8JD3 - chains 2 and 3 of the 5 polymer chains in the assembly; structure by electron microscopy, 3.30 A resolution.

[Chain 2]
Molecule: Metabotropic glutamate receptor 2
Source organism: Homo sapiens
UniProt: Q14416 (GRM2_HUMAN); residues 19-872 here = UniProt positions 19-872
Sequence (870 residues; numbered 9 to 878; the number before each row is that of its first residue):
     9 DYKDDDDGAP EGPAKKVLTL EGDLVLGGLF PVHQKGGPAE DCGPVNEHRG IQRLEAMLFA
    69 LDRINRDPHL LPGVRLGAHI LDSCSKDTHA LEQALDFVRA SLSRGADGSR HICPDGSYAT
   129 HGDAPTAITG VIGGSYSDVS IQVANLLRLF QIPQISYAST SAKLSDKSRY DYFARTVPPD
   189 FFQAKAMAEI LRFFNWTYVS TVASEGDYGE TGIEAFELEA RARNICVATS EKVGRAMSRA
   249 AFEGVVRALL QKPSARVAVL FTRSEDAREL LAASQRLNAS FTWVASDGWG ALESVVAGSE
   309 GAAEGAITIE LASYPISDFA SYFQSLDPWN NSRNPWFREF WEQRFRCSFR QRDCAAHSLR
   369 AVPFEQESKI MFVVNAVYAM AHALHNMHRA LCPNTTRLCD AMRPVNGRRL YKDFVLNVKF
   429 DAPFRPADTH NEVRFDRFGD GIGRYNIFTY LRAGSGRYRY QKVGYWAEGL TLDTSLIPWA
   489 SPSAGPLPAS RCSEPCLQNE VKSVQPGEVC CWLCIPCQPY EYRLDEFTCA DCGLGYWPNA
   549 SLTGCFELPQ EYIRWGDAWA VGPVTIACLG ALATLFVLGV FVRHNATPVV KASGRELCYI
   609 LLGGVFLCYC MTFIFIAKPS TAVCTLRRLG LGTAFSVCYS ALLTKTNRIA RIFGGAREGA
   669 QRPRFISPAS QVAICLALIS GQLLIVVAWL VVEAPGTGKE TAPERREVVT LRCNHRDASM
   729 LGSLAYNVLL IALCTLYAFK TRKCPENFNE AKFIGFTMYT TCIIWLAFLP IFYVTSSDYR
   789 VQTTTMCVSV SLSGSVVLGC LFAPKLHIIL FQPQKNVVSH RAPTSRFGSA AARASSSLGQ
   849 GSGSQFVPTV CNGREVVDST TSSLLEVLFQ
Not modelled in the structure: 9-22, 111-133, 820-878
Differences from the reference sequence: expression tag (9-18, 873-878)
UniProt features mapped onto this chain:
  - region: Ala677 to Ala685 (Important for interaction with HTR2A)
  - binding site (L-glutamate): Arg57, Arg61, Ser145, Ala166, Thr168, Asp295, Lys377
  - glycosylation (N-linked (GlcNAc...) asparagine): Asn203, Asn286, Asn338, Asn402, Asn547
  - mutagenesis: Ala677 (A677S: Impairs interaction with HTR2A), Ala681 (A681F: Impairs interaction with HTR2A), Ala685 (A685G: Impairs interaction with HTR2A)
Cystine bridges: Cys50-Cys92, Cys234-Cys518, Cys355-Cys362, Cys400-Cys407, Cys500-Cys519, Cys504-Cys522, Cys525-Cys537, Cys540-Cys553, Cys632-Cys721
Residues lining bound ligands:
  - glutamic acid (GLU): Arg57, Arg61, Ser143, Tyr144, Ser145, Ala166, Ser167, Thr168, Tyr216, Asp295, Lys377
  - HZR (1-butyl-3-chloranyl-4-(4-phenylpiperidin-1-yl)pyridin-2-one): Leu639, Gly640, Phe643, Tyr647, Asp725, Ala726, Met728, Ser731, Leu732, Asn735, Val736, Ile739, Trp773, Phe776, Phe780
Reported in the primary citation:
  - conformationally variable residues (side-chain flip): Trp773
  - binding site for HZR: Trp773
  - mutagenesis - G663Q, N735S: increased signaling in response to glutamic acid

[Chain 3]
Molecule: Metabotropic glutamate receptor 3
Source organism: Homo sapiens
UniProt: Q14832 (GRM3_HUMAN); residues 23-879 here = UniProt positions 23-879
Sequence (894 residues; each row starts with the number of its first residue; numbers below 1 keep their minus sign (Asp-8 is residue -8)):
    -8 DYKDDDDKGA PWSHPQFEKG SGSWSHPQFE KLGDHNFLRR EIKIEGDLVL GGLFPINEKG
    52 TGTEECGRIN EDRGIQRLEA MLFAIDEINK DDYLLPGVKL GVHILDTCSR DTYALEQSLE
   112 FVRASLTKVD EAEYMCPDGS YAIQENIPLL IAGVIGGSYS SVSIQVANLL RLFQIPQISY
   172 ASTSAKLSDK SRYDYFARTV PPDFYQAKAM AEILRFFNWT YVSTVASEGD YGETGIEAFE
   232 QEARLRNICI ATAEKVGRSN IRKSYDSVIR ELLQKPNARV VVLFMRSDDS RELIAAASRA
   292 NASFTWVASD GWGAQESIIK GSEHVAYGAI TLELASQPVR QFDRYFQSLN PYNNHRNPWF
   352 RDFWEQKFQC SLQNKRNHRR VCDKHLAIDS SNYEQESKIM FVVNAVYAMA HALHKMQRTL
   412 CPNTTKLCDA MKILDGKKLY KDYLLKINFT APFNPNKDAD SIVKFDTFGD GMGRYNVFNF
   472 QNVGGKYSYL KVGHWAETLS LDVNSIHWSR NSVPTSQCSD PCAPNEMKNM QPGDVCCWIC
   532 IPCEPYEYLA DEFTCMDCGS GQWPTADLTG CYDLPEDYIR WEDAWAIGPV TIACLGFMCT
   592 CMVVTVFIKH NNTPLVKASG RELCYILLFG VGLSYCMTFF FIAKPSPVIC ALRRLGLGSS
   652 FAICYSALLT KTNCIARIFD GVKNGAQRPK FISPSSQVFI CLGLILVQIV MVSVWLILEA
   712 PGTRRYTLAE KRETVILKCN VKDSSMLISL TYDVILVILC TVYAFKTRKC PENFNEAKFI
   772 GFTMYTTCII WLAFLPIFYV TSSDYRVQTT TMCISVSLSG FVVLGCLFAP KVHIILFQPQ
   832 KNVVTHRLHL NRFSVSGTGT TYSQSSASTY VPTVCNGREV LDSTTSSLLE VLFQ
Not modelled in the structure: -8 to 29, 118-137, 667-683, 830-885
Differences from the reference sequence: expression tag (-8 to 22, 880-885)
UniProt features mapped onto this chain:
  - binding site (L-glutamate): Ser151, Ala172 to Thr174, Tyr222, Asp301, Lys389
  - glycosylation (N-linked (GlcNAc...) asparagine): Asn209, Asn292, Asn414, Asn439
Cystine bridges: Cys57-Cys99, Cys240-Cys527, Cys361-Cys373, Cys412-Cys419, Cys509-Cys528, Cys513-Cys531, Cys534-Cys546, Cys549-Cys562, Cys641-Cys730
Residues lining bound ligands: glutamic acid (GLU): Arg64, Arg68, Ser149, Tyr150, Ser151, Ala172, Ser173, Thr174, Tyr222, Asp301, Lys389
Reported in the primary citation:
  - mutagenesis - F765S: unchanged signaling in response to glutamic acid
  - contacts within the chain: Asp744-Trp782
  - mutagenesis - D671G, D744N: increased signaling in response to glutamic acid

[Interface between chain 2 and chain 3]
Residue-residue contacts - 39 pairs, chain 2 then chain 3:
  Asp95(2) - Arg183(3)  salt bridge
  Thr96(2) - Arg162(3)
  Leu99(2) - Asn159(3)
  Leu99(2) - Leu163(3)
  Glu100(2) - Arg162(3)  salt bridge
  Glu100(2) - Leu163(3)
  Leu103(2) - Phe164(3)  hydrophobic
  Leu110(2) - Leu117(3)  hydrophobic
  Gln150(2) - Asn159(3)
  Asn153(2) - Leu106(3)
  Asn153(2) - Gln156(3)
  Leu154(2) - Leu163(3)  hydrophobic
  Arg156(2) - Thr103(3)  hydrogen bond (side chain-backbone)
  Arg156(2) - Glu107(3)  salt bridge
  Leu157(2) - Leu106(3)
  Leu157(2) - Glu107(3)
  Phe158(2) - Leu110(3)  hydrophobic
  Phe158(2) - Leu117(3)  hydrophobic
  Arg177(2) - Asp102(3)  salt bridge
  Glu218(2) - Glu224(3)
  Glu222(2) - Glu224(3)
  Glu222(2) - Lys246(3)
  Glu222(2) - Arg253(3)  salt bridge
  Arg243(2) - Arg183(3)
  Leu521(2) - Met521(3)  hydrophobic
  Leu521(2) - Gln522(3)
  Leu521(2) - Pro523(3)  hydrophobic
  Ile523(2) - Ile532(3)  hydrophobic
  Phe764(2) - Phe773(3)  hydrophobic
  Tyr767(2) - Thr777(3)
  Tyr767(2) - Ile781(3)
  Ile771(2) - Ala784(3)  hydrophobic
  Ile771(2) - Leu809(3)  hydrophobic
  Ala775(2) - Ile788(3)
  Pro778(2) - Ile788(3)  hydrophobic
  Ile779(2) - Ile788(3)  hydrophobic
  Tyr781(2) - Trp576(3)
  Tyr781(2) - Arg797(3)
  Val782(2) - Thr792(3)
Interface residues without a listed pair, chain 2 (29 interface residues in all): Arg107, Asp174, Thr783
Interface residues without a listed pair, chain 3 (33 interface residues in all): Asn251, Ile780, Val791, Asp795, Val813

[In short]
Chain 2 and chain 3 form an interface of 29 and 33 residues respectively, with 1 hydrogen bond and 5 salt
bridges. Polar contacts include Asp95(2)-Arg183(3), Glu100(2)-Arg162(3) and Arg156(2)-Glu107(3). The paper
reports a binding site for HZR at Trp773(2); G663Q and N735S of chain 2 increase signaling in response to
glutamic acid; 5 substitutions were tested in all.
Chain 2 is Metabotropic glutamate receptor 2 and chain 3 is Metabotropic glutamate receptor 3, both from Homo
sapiens; the structure, Cryo-EM structure of Gi1-bound mGlu2-mGlu3 heterodimer, was determined by electron
microscopy, deposited together with 8JCU, 8JCV, 8JCW, 8JCX, 8JCY, 8JCZ and 6 further entries.
